4FBC - chain A; structure by X-ray diffraction, 1.70 A resolution.

== Chain A ==
Protein: Protein synthesis inhibitor I
Source organism: Hordeum vulgare
Notes: EC 3.2.2.22
Reference sequence: P22244 (RIP1_HORVU); residues 2-281 here = UniProt positions 2-281
Sequence (282 residues; numbered 0 to 281; the number before each row is that of its first residue; numbering starts at 0):
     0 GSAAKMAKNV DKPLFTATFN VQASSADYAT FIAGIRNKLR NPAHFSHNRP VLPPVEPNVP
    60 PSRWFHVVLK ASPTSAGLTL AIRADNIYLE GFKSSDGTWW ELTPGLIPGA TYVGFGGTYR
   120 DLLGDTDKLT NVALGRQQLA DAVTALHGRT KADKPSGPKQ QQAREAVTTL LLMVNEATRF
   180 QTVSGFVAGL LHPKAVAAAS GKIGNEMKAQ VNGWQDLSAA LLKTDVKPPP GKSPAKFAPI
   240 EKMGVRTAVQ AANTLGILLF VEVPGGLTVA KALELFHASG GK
Unresolved in the structure: 0-3
Differences from the reference sequence: expression tag (0-1); engineered mutation Ala196 (Glu in P22244), Ala197 (Lys in P22244), Ala198 (Lys in P22244)
Small-molecule neighbours: adenosine monophosphate (AMP): Ile86, Tyr87, Leu88, Glu89, Gly116, Thr117, Leu170, Asn174, Glu175, Arg178, Val210, Trp213
UniProt features mapped onto this chain:
  - active site: Glu175
  - modified residue: Ala2 (N-acetylalanine)

== Overview ==
Ligands of chain A: adenosine monophosphate. From UniProt: active-site residue Glu175.
Chain A is Protein synthesis inhibitor I (Hordeum vulgare); the structure, Structure of mutant RIP from barley
seeds in complex with AMP, was determined by X-ray diffraction, deposited together with 4FB9, 4FBA, 4FBB and
4FBH.
